PDB entry 9IXB | X-ray diffraction, 3.48 A resolution | chains B and E of the 6 polymer chains in the assembly

[Chain B]
Name: Tubulin beta chain
Organism: Sus scrofa
UniProt: A0A480UE93 (A0A480UE93_PIG); the author numbering skips numbers that UniProt does not, so the offset changes along the chain: 1-42 = UniProt 1-42; 45-360 = UniProt 43-358; 369-440 = UniProt 359-430
Chain sequence (430 residues; numbered 1 to 440; 10 numbers in that range are skipped by the numbering (no residue carries them; nothing is unmodelled there); the number before each row is that of its first residue):
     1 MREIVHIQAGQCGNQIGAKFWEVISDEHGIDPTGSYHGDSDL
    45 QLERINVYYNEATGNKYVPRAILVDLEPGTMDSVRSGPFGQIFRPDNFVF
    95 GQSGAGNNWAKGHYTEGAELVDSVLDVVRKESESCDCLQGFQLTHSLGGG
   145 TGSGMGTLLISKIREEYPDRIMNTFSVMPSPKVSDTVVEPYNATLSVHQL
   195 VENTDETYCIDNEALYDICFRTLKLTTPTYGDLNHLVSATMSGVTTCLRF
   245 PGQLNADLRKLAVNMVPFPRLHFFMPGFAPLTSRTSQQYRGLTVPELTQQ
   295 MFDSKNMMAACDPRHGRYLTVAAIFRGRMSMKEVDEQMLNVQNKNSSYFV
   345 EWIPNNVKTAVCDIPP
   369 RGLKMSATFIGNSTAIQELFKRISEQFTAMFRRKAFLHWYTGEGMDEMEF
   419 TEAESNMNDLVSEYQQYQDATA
Not modelled in the structure: 1, 56-57, 277-281, 438-440
Construct notes: conflict Thr279 (Gly277 in A0A480UE93), Gly285 (Ala283 in A0A480UE93), Ser298 (Ala296 in A0A480UE93), Ile318 (Val316 in A0A480UE93)
Ion coordination: Mg2+: Gln11 (together with GDP)
Ligand contacts:
  - A1ECQ ((5S,5AS,8AR,9R)-5-(1H-indazol-5-ylamino)-9-(3,4,5-trimethoxyphenyl)-5A,6,8A,9-tetrahydro-5H-[2]benzofuro[6,5-f][1,3]benzodioxol-8-one): Tyr202, Gly237, Val238, Cys241, Leu242, Leu248, Asn249, Ala250, Asp251, Lys254, Leu255, Asn258, Met259, Thr314, Val315, Ala316, Ala317, Ile318, Asn350, Lys352, Ala354, Ile378
  - GDP: Gly10, Gln11, Cys12, Gln15, Ile16, Asn101, Ser140, Gly142, Gly143, Gly144, Thr145, Gly146, Val171, Pro173, Val177, Asp179, Glu183, Asn206, Leu209, Tyr224, Leu227, Asn228, Val231

[Chain E]
Name: Stathmin-4
Organism: Rattus norvegicus
UniProt: P63043 (STMN4_RAT); residues 6-140 here correspond to UniProt positions 50-184 (UniProt number = residue number + 44)
Chain sequence (138 residues; numbered 6 to 143; the number before each row is that of its first residue):
     6 MEVIELNKCTSGQSFEVILKPPSFDGVPEFNASLPRRRDPSLEEIQKKLE
    56 AAEERRKYQEAELLKHLAEKREHEREVIQKAIEENNNFIKMAKEKLAQKM
   106 ESNKENREAHLAAMLERLQEKDKHAEEVRKNKELKKDK
Not modelled in the structure: 29-43, 141-143
Construct notes: expression tag (141-143)
Swiss-Prot annotation at these positions:
  - modified residue: Ser46 (Phosphoserine)

[Chain B / chain E interface]
Pairs across the interface - 16 pairs, chain B then chain E:
  Tyr108(B) - His78(E)  hydrogen bond
  Tyr108(B) - Glu79(E)
  Tyr108(B) - Val82(E)  hydrophobic
  Leu152(B) - Glu79(E)
  Ser155(B) - Leu72(E)
  Lys156(B) - Glu79(E)  salt bridge
  Arg158(B) - Leu68(E)
  Glu159(B) - Leu72(E)
  Pro162(B) - Glu65(E)
  Gly410(B) - Ala86(E)
  Glu411(B) - Val82(E)
  Glu411(B) - Ala86(E)
  Gly412(B) - Val82(E)
  Gly412(B) - Ala86(E)
  Met413(B) - Val82(E)
  Glu417(B) - His78(E)  salt bridge
Other interface residues (no listed pair), chain B (14 interface residues in all): His107, Thr109
Other interface residues (no listed pair), chain E (10 interface residues in all): Leu69, Ile83, Lys85

[Summary]
14 residues of chain B and 10 residues of chain E are in contact, with 1 hydrogen bond and 2 salt bridges.
Polar pairs include Lys156(B)-Glu79(E), Glu417(B)-His78(E) and Tyr108(B)-His78(E). Ligands of chain B:
compound A1ECQ and GDP.
Chain B is Tubulin beta chain (Sus scrofa) and chain E is Stathmin-4 (Rattus norvegicus); the structure,
Structure of tubulin and nitrogen-containing heterocyclic substituted podophyllotoxin derivatives complex, was
determined by X-ray diffraction.
